PDB entry 7LUO | X-ray diffraction, 3.17 A resolution | chains A and B

Chain A:
Molecule: S-phase kinase-associated protein 2, Cyclin-A2
Organism: Homo sapiens
UniProt: chimeric construct of Q13309, P20248: residues 2017-2083 from Q13309 (SKP2_HUMAN) positions 17-83 (UniProt number = residue number - 2000); residues 4173-4432 from P20248 positions 173-432 (UniProt number = residue number - 4000)
Sequence (335 residues; row label = number of the first residue in the row; note: 2085 numbers in that range are skipped by the numbering (no residue carries them; nothing is unmodelled there)):
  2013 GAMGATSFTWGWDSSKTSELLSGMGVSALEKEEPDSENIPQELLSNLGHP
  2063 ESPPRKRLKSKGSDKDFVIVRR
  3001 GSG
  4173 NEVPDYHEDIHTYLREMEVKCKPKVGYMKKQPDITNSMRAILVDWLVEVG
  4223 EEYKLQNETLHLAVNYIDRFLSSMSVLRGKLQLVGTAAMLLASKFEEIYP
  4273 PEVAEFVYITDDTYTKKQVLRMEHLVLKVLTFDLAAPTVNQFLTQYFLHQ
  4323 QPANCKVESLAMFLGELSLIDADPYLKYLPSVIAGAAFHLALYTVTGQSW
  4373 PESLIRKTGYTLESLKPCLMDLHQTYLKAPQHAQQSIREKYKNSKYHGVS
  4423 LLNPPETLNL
Not modelled in the structure: 2013-2077, 4178-4180
Construct notes: expression tag (2013-2016); linker (2084, 3001-3003)
Curated features (UniProtKB/Swiss-Prot):
  - motif: R2067 to K2073 (Nuclear localization signal)
  - modified residue: S2064 (Phosphoserine), K2068 (N6-acetyllysine), K2071 (N6-acetyllysine), S2072 (Phosphoserine), S2075 (Phosphoserine)
From the paper describing this entry:
  - mutagenesis - M4210A/I4213A, Q4254A: abolished binding to FITC-p2727-36
  - mutagenesis - E4220R: decreased binding to FITC-p2727-36
  - mutagenesis - K4202A/Q4203A, M4246K: decreased binding to FITC-Skp217-43
  - mutagenesis - M4210A/I4213A, E4220R, Q4254A: unchanged binding to Skp2 Motif 1 uncharacterized fragment 1 (chain B)

Chain B:
Molecule: Skp2 Motif 1 uncharacterized fragment 1
Organism: Homo sapiens
Sequence (8 residues; numbered 1001 to 1008; the number before each row is that of its first residue; X marks 8 residues of unknown identity (built as UNK)):
  1001 XXXXXXXX

Chain A / chain B interface:
No residue of chain A is in contact with chain B in this assembly.

Summary:
Chain A and chain B make no direct contact in this assembly. From the paper: M4210A/I4213A and Q4254A of chain
A abolish binding to FITC-p2727-36; K4202A/Q4203A and M4246K of chain A reduce binding to FITC-Skp217-43.
Chain A is S-phase kinase-associated protein 2, Cyclin-A2 and chain B is Skp2 Motif 1 uncharacterized fragment
1, both from Homo sapiens; the structure, N-terminus of Skp2 bound to Cyclin A, was determined by X-ray
diffraction.
